PDB entry 5VRT | X-ray diffraction, 2.00 A resolution | chain A

[Chain A]
Name: Myoglobin
Organism: Physeter catodon
Reference sequence: P02185 (MYG_PHYCD); residues 1-153 here correspond to UniProt positions 2-154 (UniProt number = residue number + 1)
Chain sequence (153 residues; each row starts with the number of its first residue):
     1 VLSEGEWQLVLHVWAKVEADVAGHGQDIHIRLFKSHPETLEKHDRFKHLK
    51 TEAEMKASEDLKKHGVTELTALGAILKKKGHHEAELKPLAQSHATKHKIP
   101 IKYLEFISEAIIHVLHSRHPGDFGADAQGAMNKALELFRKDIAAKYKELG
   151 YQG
Sequence notes: engineered mutation H29 (Leu30 in P02185), H43 (Phe44 in P02185), E68 (Val69 in P02185)
UniProt features mapped onto this chain:
  - binding site (nitrite): H64
  - binding site (O2): H64
  - binding site (heme b): H93
  - modified residue: S3 (Phosphoserine), T67 (Phosphothreonine)
Bound ions: Co2+: H29, H64, E68; heme Fe: E68, H93
Residues lining bound ligands: heme (HEM): L32, T39, K42, H43, R45, H64, T67, E68, A71, L72, L89, S92, H93, H97, I99, Y103, L104, I107, I111, F138
From the paper describing this entry:
  - Co2+ coordination: H29, H64, E68
  - Co2+ coordination through a water molecule: H43
  - heme coordination: E68

[Summary]
Chain A binds heme. H29, H64 and E68 coordinate Co2+. E68 and H93 coordinate a heme Fe ion. From UniProt:
nitrite-binding residue H64, O2-binding residue H64 and heme b-binding residue H93. From the paper: Co2+
coordination by H29, H64 and E68; water-mediated Co2+ coordination by H43.
Chain A is Myoglobin (Physeter catodon); the structure, Nonheme Iron Replacement in a Biosynthetic Nitric
Oxide Reductase Model Performing O2 Reduction to Water: Co-bound ..., was determined by X-ray diffraction
together with 5VNU from the same study.
